PDB entry 1E28 | X-ray diffraction, 3.00 A resolution | chains A and C of the 3 polymer chains in the assembly

# Chain A
Name: HLA class I histocompatibility antigen heavy chain
From: Homo sapiens
Notes: fragment: extracellular residues 25-300
UniProt: P18464 (1B49_HUMAN); residues 1-276 here correspond to UniProt positions 25-300 (UniProt number = residue number + 24)
Amino-acid sequence (276 residues; each row starts with the number of its first residue):
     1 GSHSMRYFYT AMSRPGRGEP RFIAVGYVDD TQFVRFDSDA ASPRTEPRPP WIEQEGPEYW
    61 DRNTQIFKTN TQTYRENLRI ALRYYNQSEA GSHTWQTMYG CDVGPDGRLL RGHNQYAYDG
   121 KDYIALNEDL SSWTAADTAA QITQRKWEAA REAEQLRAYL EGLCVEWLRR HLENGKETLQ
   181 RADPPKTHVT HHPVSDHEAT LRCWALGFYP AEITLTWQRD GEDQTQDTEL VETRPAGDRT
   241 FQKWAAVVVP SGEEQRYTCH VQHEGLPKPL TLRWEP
Cystine bridges: Cys-101/Cys-164, Cys-203/Cys-259
Sequence notes: conflict Pro-49 (Ala in P18464)

# Chain C
Name: Peptide
Notes: fragment: extracellular residues 282-289
UniProt: P12499 (POL_HV1Z2); residues 1-8 here correspond to UniProt positions 282-289 (UniProt number = residue number + 281)
Amino-acid sequence (8 residues; each row starts with the number of its first residue):
     1 TAFTIPSI

# Interface between chain A and chain C
Pairs across the interface (36; chain A residue first):
  Tyr-7(A) with Thr-1(C), hydrogen bond (side chain-backbone)
  Tyr-9(A) with Phe-3(C)
  Arg-62(A) with Thr-1(C); Ala-2(C), hydrogen bond (side chain-backbone)
  Asn-63(A) with Thr-1(C), hydrogen bond; Ala-2(C)
  Ile-66(A) with Ala-2(C); Phe-3(C); Thr-4(C)
  Asn-70(A) with Phe-3(C); Thr-4(C); Ile-5(C)
  Thr-73(A) with Ile-5(C); Pro-6(C); Ser-7(C)
  Tyr-74(A) with Ile-5(C)
  Asn-77(A) with Ser-7(C); Ile-8(C), hydrogen bond (side chain-backbone)
  Ile-80(A) with Ile-8(C), hydrophobic
  Tyr-84(A) with Ile-8(C)
  Trp-95(A) with Ile-8(C), hydrophobic
  Thr-97(A) with Ile-5(C)
  Tyr-99(A) with Ala-2(C); Phe-3(C), hydrogen bond (side chain-backbone)
  Tyr-116(A) with Ile-5(C)
  Thr-143(A) with Ile-8(C), hydrogen bond (side chain-backbone)
  Lys-146(A) with Ile-8(C), hydrogen bond (side chain-backbone)
  Trp-147(A) with Pro-6(C); Ser-7(C), hydrogen bond (side chain-backbone)
  Glu-152(A) with Pro-6(C)
  Leu-156(A) with Phe-3(C), hydrophobic
  Tyr-159(A) with Thr-1(C), hydrogen bond (side chain-backbone); Ala-2(C), hydrogen bond (side chain-backbone); Phe-3(C)
  Leu-163(A) with Thr-1(C)
  Trp-167(A) with Thr-1(C)
Other interface residues (no listed pair), chain A (30 interface residues in all): Met-5, Tyr-59, Phe-67, Thr-69, Ala-81, Tyr-123, Gln-155

# In short
30 residues of chain A and 8 residues of chain C are in contact; the contacts include 10 hydrogen bonds. Polar
contacts include Tyr-7(A)/Thr-1(C), Arg-62(A)/Ala-2(C) and Asn-63(A)/Thr-1(C).
Chain A is HLA class I histocompatibility antigen heavy chain (Homo sapiens) and chain C is Peptide; the
structure, Nonstandard peptide binding of HLA-B*5101 complexed with HIV immunodominant epitope KM2(TAFTIPSI),
was determined by X-ray diffraction, deposited together with 1E27.
